7KF9 - chains A and E of the 12 polymer chains in the assembly; structure by electron microscopy, 4.40 A resolution (low resolution: residue-level contacts below are approximate; hydrogen-bond / salt-bridge calls are withheld).

== Chain A ==
Protein: Virion spike glycoprotein 1
Organism: Ebola virus
UniProt: A0A1C4HDV6 (A0A1C4HDV6_9MONO); residues 32-309 here = UniProt positions 32-309
Amino-acid sequence (313 residues; row label = number of the first residue in the row; numbers below 1 keep their minus sign (Met-3 is residue -3)):
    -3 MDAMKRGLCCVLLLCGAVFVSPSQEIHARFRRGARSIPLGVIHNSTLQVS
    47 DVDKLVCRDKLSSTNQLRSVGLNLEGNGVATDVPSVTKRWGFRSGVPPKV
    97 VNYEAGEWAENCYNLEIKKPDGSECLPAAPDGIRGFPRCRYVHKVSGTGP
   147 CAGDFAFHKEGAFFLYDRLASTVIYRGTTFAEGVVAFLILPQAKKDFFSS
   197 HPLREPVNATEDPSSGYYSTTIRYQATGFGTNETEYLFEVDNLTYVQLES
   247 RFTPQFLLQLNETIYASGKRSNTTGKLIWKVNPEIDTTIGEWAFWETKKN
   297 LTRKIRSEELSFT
Unresolved in the structure: -3 to 31, 187-214, 281-309
Differences from the reference sequence: expression tag (-3 to 31)
Disulfides: Cys121-Cys147
Covalently attached groups: N-acetylglucosamine (NAG) linked to Asn228, Asn257, Asn268

== Chain E ==
Protein: Virion spike glycoprotein 2
Organism: Ebola virus
UniProt: A0A0E3XK95 (A0A0E3XK95_9MONO); residue numbers follow UniProt; this construct covers 461-629
Amino-acid sequence (203 residues; each row starts with the number of its first residue):
   461 NNNTHHQDTGEESASSGKLGLITNTIAGVAGLITGGRRTRREVIVNAQPK
   511 CNPNLHYWTTQDEGAAIGLAWIPYFGPAAEGIYTEGLMHNQDGLICGLRQ
   561 LANETTQALQLFLRATTELRTFSILNRKAIDFLLQRWGGTCHILGPDCCI
   611 EPHDWTKNITDKIDQIIHDDDDKAGWSHPQFEKGGGSGGGSGGGSWSHPQ
   661 FEK
Unresolved in the structure: 461-502, 522-525, 599-663
Differences from the reference sequence: expression tag (630-663)
Disulfides: Cys511-Cys556
Covalently attached groups: N-acetylglucosamine (NAG) linked to Asn563

== Interface between chain A and chain E ==
Contacting residue pairs (15):
  Gly87(A) with Tyr534(E)
  Phe88(A) with Tyr534(E)
  Arg89(A) with Tyr534(E)
  Gly91(A) with Ala538(E); Ala539(E)
  Val92(A) with Pro533(E)
  Phe153(A) with Pro533(E); Tyr534(E)
  His154(A) with Ile532(E); Tyr534(E)
  Lys155(A) with Ile532(E); Tyr534(E); Phe535(E)
  Glu156(A) with Ile532(E)
  Gly157(A) with Ile532(E)
Other interface residues (no listed pair), chain A (11 interface residues in all): Pro93
Other interface residues (no listed pair), chain E (7 interface residues in all): Pro537

== Summary ==
Chain A and chain E form an interface of 11 and 7 residues respectively.
Here chain A is Virion spike glycoprotein 1 and chain E is Virion spike glycoprotein 2, both from Ebola virus.
Entry 7KF9 (Ebola virus GP (mucin deleted, Makona strain) bound to antibody Fab EBOV-296 and EBOV-515) was
determined by electron microscopy (same publication as 7KEJ, 7KEW and 7KFG).
